Entry 5ILP (X-ray diffraction, 1.88 A resolution); this record covers chain A.

== Chain A ==
Molecule: Myoglobin
From: Physeter catodon
UniProt: P02185 (MYG_PHYCD); residues 0-153 here correspond to UniProt positions 1-154 (UniProt number = residue number + 1)
Chain sequence (154 residues; row label = number of the first residue in the row; numbering starts at 0):
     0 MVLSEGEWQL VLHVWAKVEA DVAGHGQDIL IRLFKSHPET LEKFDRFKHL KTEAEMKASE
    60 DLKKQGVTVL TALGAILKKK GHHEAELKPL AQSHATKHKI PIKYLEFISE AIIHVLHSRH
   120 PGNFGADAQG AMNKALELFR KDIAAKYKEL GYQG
Disordered / not traced: 0, 152-153
Sequence notes: engineered mutation Q64 (His65 in P02185); variant N122 (Asp123 in P02185)
Bound ions: Fe ion near H93 (its only coordinating residue here)
Ligand contacts: 6CQ ([3,3'-(7,12-diethenyl-3,8,13,17-tetramethylporphyrin-2,18-diyl-kappa~4~N~21~,N~22~,N~23~,N~24~)di(propanoato)(2-)](3-methylphenyl)iron): L29, L32, T39, K42, F43, R45, Q64, T67, V68, A71, L72, L89, S92, H93, K96, H97, I99, Y103, L104, I107, F138
Curated features (UniProtKB/Swiss-Prot):
  - binding site (heme b): H93
  - modified residue: S3 (Phosphoserine), T67 (Phosphothreonine)
From the paper describing this entry:
  - conformationally variable residues (side-chain flip): Q64, V68
  - contacts within the chain: D60-Q64 (hydrogen bond)

== In short ==
Bound to chain A: compound 6CQ. From UniProt: heme b-binding residue H93. From the paper: conformational
variability at Q64 and V68; contacts within the chain involving D60 and Q64.
Chain A is Myoglobin (Physeter catodon); the structure, H64Q sperm whale myoglobin with a Fe-tolyl moiety, was
determined by X-ray diffraction (same publication as 5IKS, 5ILE, 5ILM and 5ILR).
